Entry 4Z5T (X-ray diffraction, 2.80 A resolution); this record covers chains F and J of the 10 polymer chains in the assembly.

Chain F:
Molecule: Histone H4
From: Homo sapiens
UniProtKB: P62805 (H4_HUMAN); residues 0-102 here correspond to UniProt positions 1-103 (UniProt number = residue number + 1)
Sequence (106 residues; numbered -3 to 102; the number before each row is that of its first residue; numbers below 1 keep their minus sign (Gly-3 is residue -3)):
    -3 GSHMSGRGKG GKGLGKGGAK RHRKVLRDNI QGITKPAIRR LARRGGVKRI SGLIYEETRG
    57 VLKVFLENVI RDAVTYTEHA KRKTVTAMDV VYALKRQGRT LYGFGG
Unresolved in the structure: -3 to 23
Sequence notes: expression tag (-3 to -1)
Swiss-Prot annotation at these positions:
  - DNA-binding region: Lys16 to Lys20
  - modified residue: Ser1 (N-acetylserine), Arg3 (Asymmetric dimethylarginine), Lys5 (N6-(2-hydroxyisobutyryl)lysine), Lys8 (N6-(2-hydroxyisobutyryl)lysine), Lys12 (N6-(2-hydroxyisobutyryl)lysine), Lys16 (N6-(2-hydroxyisobutyryl)lysine), Lys20 (N6,N6,N6-trimethyllysine), Lys31 (N6-(2-hydroxyisobutyryl)lysine), Lys44 (N6-(2-hydroxyisobutyryl)lysine), Ser47 (Phosphoserine), Tyr51 (Phosphotyrosine), Lys59 (N6-(2-hydroxyisobutyryl)lysine), Lys77 (N6-(2-hydroxyisobutyryl)lysine), Lys79 (N6-(2-hydroxyisobutyryl)lysine), Thr80 (Phosphothreonine), Tyr88 (Phosphotyrosine), Lys91 (N6-(2-hydroxyisobutyryl)lysine)
  - cross-link (Glycyl lysine isopeptide (Lys-Gly)): Lys12 (interchain with G-Cter in SUMO2), Lys20 (interchain with G-Cter in SUMO2), Lys31 (interchain with G-Cter in SUMO2), Lys59 (interchain with G-Cter in SUMO2), Lys79 (interchain with G-Cter in SUMO2), Lys91 (interchain with G-Cter in SUMO2)

Chain J:
Molecule: 146-nt DNA strand
From: Homo sapiens
Sequence (146 nucleotides; each row starts with the number of its first residue):
   147 ATCAATATCC ACCTGCAGAT TCTACCAAAA GTGTATTTGG AAACTGCTCC ATCAAAAGGC
   207 ATGTTCAGCT GAATTCAGCT GAACATGCCT TTTGATGGAG CAGTTTCCAA ATACACTTTT
   267 GGTAGAATCT GCAGGTGGAT ATTGAT

How chain F and chain J interact:
Contacting residue pairs (6):
  Thr30(F) - DA207(J)  phosphate contact
  Thr30(F) - DT208(J)  phosphate contact
  Pro32(F) - DA207(J)  phosphate contact
  Pro32(F) - DT208(J)  phosphate contact
  Arg36(F) - DA207(J)  salt bridge to the phosphate
  Arg45(F) - DT216(J)  sugar contact
Interface residues without a listed pair, chain F (5 interface residues in all): Lys77
Interface residues without a listed pair, chain J (5 interface residues in all): DA187, DG214

Overview:
The chain F/chain J interface involves 5 residues from each chain, with 1 salt bridge. Its one salt-bridged
contact is Arg36(F)-DA207(J). UniProt lists a DNA-binding region on chain F.
Chain F is Histone H4 and chain J is a 146-nt DNA strand, both from Homo sapiens; the structure, The
nucleosome containing human H3.5, was determined by X-ray diffraction.
